PDB entry 7WD0 | electron microscopy, 3.30 A resolution | chains A and a of the 7 polymer chains in the assembly

[Chain A]
Molecule: Spike glycoprotein
From: Severe acute respiratory syndrome coronavirus 2
UniProt: P0DTC2 (SPIKE_SARS2); residue numbers follow UniProt; this construct covers 1-241, 245-1206
Amino-acid sequence (1258 residues; each row starts with the number of its first residue; note: 3 numbers in that range are skipped by the numbering (no residue carries them; nothing is unmodelled there)):
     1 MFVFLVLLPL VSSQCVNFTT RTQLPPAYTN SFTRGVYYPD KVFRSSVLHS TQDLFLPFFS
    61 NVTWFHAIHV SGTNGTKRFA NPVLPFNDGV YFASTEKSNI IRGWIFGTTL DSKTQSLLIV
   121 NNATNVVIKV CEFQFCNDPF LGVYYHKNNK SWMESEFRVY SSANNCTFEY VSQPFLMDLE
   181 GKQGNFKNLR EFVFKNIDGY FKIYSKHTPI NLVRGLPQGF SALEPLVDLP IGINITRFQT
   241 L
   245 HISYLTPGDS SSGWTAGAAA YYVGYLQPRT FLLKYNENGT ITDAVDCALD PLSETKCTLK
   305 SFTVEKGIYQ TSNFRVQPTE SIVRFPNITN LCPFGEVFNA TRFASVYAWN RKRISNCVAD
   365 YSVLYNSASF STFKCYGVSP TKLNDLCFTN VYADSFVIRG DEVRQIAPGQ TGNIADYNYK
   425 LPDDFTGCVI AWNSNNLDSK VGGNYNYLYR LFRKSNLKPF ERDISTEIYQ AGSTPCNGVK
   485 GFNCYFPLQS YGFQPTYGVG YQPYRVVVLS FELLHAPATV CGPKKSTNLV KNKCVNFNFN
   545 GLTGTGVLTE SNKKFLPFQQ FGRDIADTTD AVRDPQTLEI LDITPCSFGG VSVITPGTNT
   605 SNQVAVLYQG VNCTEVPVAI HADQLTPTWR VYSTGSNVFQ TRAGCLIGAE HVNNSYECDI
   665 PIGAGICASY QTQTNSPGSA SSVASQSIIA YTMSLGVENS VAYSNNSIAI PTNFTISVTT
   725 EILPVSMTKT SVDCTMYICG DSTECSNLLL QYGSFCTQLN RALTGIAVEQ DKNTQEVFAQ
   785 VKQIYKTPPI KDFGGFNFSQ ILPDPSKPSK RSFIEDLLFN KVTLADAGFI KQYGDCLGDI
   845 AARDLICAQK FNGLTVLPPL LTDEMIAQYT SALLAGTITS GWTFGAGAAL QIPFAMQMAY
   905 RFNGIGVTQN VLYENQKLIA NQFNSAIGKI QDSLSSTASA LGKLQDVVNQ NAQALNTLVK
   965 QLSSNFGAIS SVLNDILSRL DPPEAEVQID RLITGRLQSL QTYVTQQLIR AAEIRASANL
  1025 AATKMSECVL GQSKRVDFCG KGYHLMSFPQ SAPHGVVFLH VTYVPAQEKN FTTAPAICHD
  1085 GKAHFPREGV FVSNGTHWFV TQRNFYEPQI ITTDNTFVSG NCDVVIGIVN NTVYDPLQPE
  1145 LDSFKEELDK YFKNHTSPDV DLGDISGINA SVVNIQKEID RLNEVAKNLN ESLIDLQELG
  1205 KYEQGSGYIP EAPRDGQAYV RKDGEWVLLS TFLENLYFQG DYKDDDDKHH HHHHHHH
Disordered / not traced: 1-13, 70-76, 248-254, 621-640, 677-688, 828-847, 1162-1261
Differences from the reference sequence: variant F18 (Leu in P0DTC2), A80 (Asp in P0DTC2), G215 (Asp in P0DTC2), I246 (Arg in P0DTC2), N417 (Lys in P0DTC2), K484 (Glu in P0DTC2), Y501 (Asn in P0DTC2), G614 (Asp in P0DTC2), G682 (Arg in P0DTC2), S683 (Arg in P0DTC2), S685 (Arg in P0DTC2), V701 (Ala in P0DTC2), P986 (Lys in P0DTC2), P987 (Val in P0DTC2); expression tag (1207-1261)
Swiss-Prot annotation at these positions:
  - region: N280 to C301 (Putative superantigen), R403 to D405 (Integrin-binding motif), N448 to F456 (Immunodominant HLA epitope recognized by the CD8+), P681, A684 (Putative superantigen), S816 to Y837 (Fusion peptide 1), K835 to F855 (Fusion peptide 2), D1163 to E1202 (Heptad repeat 2)
  - site: R815, S816 (Cleavage)
  - glycosylation: N17 (N-linked (GlcNAc...) (complex) asparagine), N61 (N-linked (GlcNAc...) (hybrid) asparagine), N74 (N-linked (GlcNAc...) (complex) asparagine), N122 (N-linked (GlcNAc...) (hybrid) asparagine), N149 (N-linked (GlcNAc...) (complex) asparagine), N165 (N-linked (GlcNAc...) (complex) asparagine), N234 (N-linked (GlcNAc...) (high mannose) asparagine), N282 (N-linked (GlcNAc...) (complex) asparagine), T323 (O-linked (GalNAc) threonine), S325 (O-linked (HexNAc...) serine), N331 (N-linked (GlcNAc...) (complex) asparagine), N343 (N-linked (GlcNAc...) (complex) asparagine), N603 (N-linked (GlcNAc...) (hybrid) asparagine), N616 (N-linked (GlcNAc...) (complex) asparagine), N657 (N-linked (GlcNAc...) (complex) asparagine), T676 (O-linked (GlcNAc...) threonine), T678 (O-linked (GlcNAc...) threonine), N709 (N-linked (GlcNAc...) (high mannose) asparagine), N717 (N-linked (GlcNAc...) (hybrid) asparagine), N801 (N-linked (GlcNAc...) (hybrid) asparagine) and 6 more in UniProt
  - natural variant: L5 (L5F: In strain: Iota/B.1.526), S13 (S13I: In strain: Epsilon/B.1.427/B.1.429), F18 (L18F: In strain: Beta/B.1.351, Gamma/P.1 and 1 more; this construct carries the variant), T19 (T19I: In strain: Omicron/BQ.1.1, Omicron/XBB.1.5 and 1 more; T19R: In strain: Delta/B.1.617.2, Omicron/BA.2 and 4 more), T20 (T20N: In strain: Gamma/P.1), L24 to A27 (sequence variant, change not given here; In strain: Omicron/BA.2, Omicron/BA.2.12.1 and 6 more), P26 (P26S: In strain: Gamma/P.1), Q52 (Q52H: In strain: Omicron/EG.5.1), A67 (A67V: In strain: Eta/B.1.525, Omicron/BA.1), H69 to V70 (deletion: In strain: Alpha/B.1.1.7, Eta/B.1.525 and 5 more), G75 (G75V: In strain: Lambda/C.37), T76 (T76I: In strain: Lambda/C.37), 81 further natural variant entries in UniProt
  - mutagenesis: H69 to V70 (Increased incorporation of cleaved spike into virions), N121 (N121Q: Partial loss of biliverdin affinity), R190 (R190K: Partial loss of biliverdin affinity), N234 (N234Q: Increased resistance to neutralizing antibodies), N331 (N331Q: Reduced viral infectivity), N343 (N343Q: Reduced viral infectivity), L452 (L452R: Increased resistance to neutralizing antibodies. Decreases HLA binding to NF9 epitope. Increased binding affinity to human ACE2), Y453 (Y453F: Decreased HLA binding to NF9 epitope. Increased binding affinity to human ACE2), A475 (A475V: Increased resistance to neutralizing antibodies), V483 (V483A: Increased resistance to neutralizing antibodies), F490 (F490L: Increased resistance to neutralizing antibodies and human covalescent sera neutralization), Q493 (Q493N: Reduced host ACE2-binding affinity in vitro; Q493Y: Reduced host ACE2-binding affinity in vitro), 9 further mutagenesis entries in UniProt
Disulfide bonds: C131-C166, C291-C301, C336-C361, C379-C432, C391-C525, C480-C488, C538-C590, C617-C649, C662-C671, C738-C760, C743-C749, C1032-C1043, C1082-C1126

[Chain a]
Molecule: Heavy chain of S5D2 Fab
From: Mus musculus
Notes: antibody fragment or engineered binder
Amino-acid sequence (214 residues; row label = number of the first residue in the row):
     1 EVQLQQSGPE LVKPGASVKI SCKTSGYTFT EYTMYWVKQS HGQSLEWIGG INPNIDDTTY
    61 NQNFKDKATL TVDKSSSTAY MEFRSLTFDD SAVYYCARDD KASFAFWGQG TLVTVSAAKT
   121 TPPSVYPLAP GSAAQTNSMV TLGCLVKGYF PEPVTVTWNS GSLSSGVHTF PAVLQSDLYT
   181 LSSSVTVPSS TWPSETVTCN VAHPASSTKV DKKI
Disulfide bonds: C22-C96, C144-C199

[Chain A / chain a interface]
Pairs across the interface (15; chain A residue first):
  F456(A) with I55(a), hydrophobic
  S477(A) with D99(a); A102(a)
  G485(A) with D57(a)
  F486(A) with Y35(a); G50(a); I51(a); D57(a); T59(a)
  N487(A) with T33(a); Y35(a); N52(a), hydrogen bond; D57(a), hydrogen bond (backbone-side chain)
  Y489(A) with I55(a), hydrophobic; D57(a), hydrogen bond
Other interface residues (no listed pair), chain A (7 interface residues in all): G476
Other interface residues (no listed pair), chain a (11 interface residues in all): T58

[Summary]
The interface between chain A and chain a involves 7 residues on one side and 11 on the other, with 3 hydrogen
bonds. Polar pairs include N487(A)-N52(a), N487(A)-D57(a) and Y489(A)-D57(a). From UniProt: 21 mutagenesis
sites on chain A.
Chain A is Spike glycoprotein (Severe acute respiratory syndrome coronavirus 2) and chain a is Heavy chain of
S5D2 Fab (Mus musculus); the structure, SARS-CoV-2 Beta spike in complex with two S5D2 Fabs, was determined by
electron microscopy together with 7WCR, 7WCZ, 7WD7, 7WD8, 7WD9 and 7WDF from the same study.
